Entry 3NSM (X-ray diffraction, 2.10 A resolution); this record covers chain A.

# Chain A
Name: N-acetylglucosaminidase
Organism: Ostrinia furnacalis
Notes: EC 3.2.1.52
UniProt: Q06GJ0 (Q06GJ0_9NEOP); residues 23-594 here = UniProt positions 23-594
Chain sequence (572 residues; numbered 23 to 594; the number before each row is that of its first residue):
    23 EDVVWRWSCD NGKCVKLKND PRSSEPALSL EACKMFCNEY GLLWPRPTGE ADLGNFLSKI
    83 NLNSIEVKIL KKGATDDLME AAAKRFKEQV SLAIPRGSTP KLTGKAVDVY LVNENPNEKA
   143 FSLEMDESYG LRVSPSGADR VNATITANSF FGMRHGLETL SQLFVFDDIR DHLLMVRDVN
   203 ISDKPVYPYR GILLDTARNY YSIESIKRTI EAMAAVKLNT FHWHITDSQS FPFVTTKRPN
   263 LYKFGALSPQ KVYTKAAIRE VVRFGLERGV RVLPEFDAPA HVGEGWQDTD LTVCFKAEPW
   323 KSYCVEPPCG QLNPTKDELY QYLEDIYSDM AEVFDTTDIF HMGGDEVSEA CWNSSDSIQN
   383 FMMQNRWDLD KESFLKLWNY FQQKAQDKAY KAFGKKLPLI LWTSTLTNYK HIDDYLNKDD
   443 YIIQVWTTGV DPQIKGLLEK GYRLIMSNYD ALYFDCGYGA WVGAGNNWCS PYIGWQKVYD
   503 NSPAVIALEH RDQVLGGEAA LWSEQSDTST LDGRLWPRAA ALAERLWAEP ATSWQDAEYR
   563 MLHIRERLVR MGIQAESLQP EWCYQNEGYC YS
Disulfides: Cys-31/Cys-59, Cys-36/Cys-55, Cys-316/Cys-373, Cys-326/Cys-331, Cys-478/Cys-491, Cys-585/Cys-592
UniProt features mapped onto this chain:
  - active site (Charge relay system): Asp-249, His-303, Glu-368
  - site: Val-327 (Important determinant of glycosidic bond specificity), Glu-328 (Essential for chitooligosaccharide substrate binding), Trp-490 (Essential for chitooligosaccharide substrate binding)
  - glycosylation (N-linked (GlcNAc...) asparagine): Asn-164, Asn-375
  - mutagenesis: Val-327 (V327G: 5.3-fold decrease in Ki for PUGNAc inhibitor as a result of widened active pocket entrance ...), Glu-328 (E328A: 19% decrease in catalytic activity with 4MU-beta-GlcNAc as substrate. 8-fold increase in KM for GlcNAc-beta-1,4-GlcNAc. 42-fold increase in Ki for TMG-chitotriomycin inhibitor ...), His-433 (H433A: 1389-fold decrease in catalytic activity with 4MU-beta-GlcNAc as substrate), Trp-448 (W448A: 2-fold increase in KM, 927-fold decrease in kcat and a 1900-fold decrease in kcat/KM with 4MU-beta-GlcNAc as substrate ...), Trp-490 (W490A: 2,277-fold increase in Ki for TMG-chitotriomycin inhibitor. 13-fold increase in KM for GlcNAc-beta-1,4-GlcNAc ...)
Reported in the primary citation:
  - post-translational modification sites: Asn-164, Asn-375
  - contacts within the chain: Glu-368/Thr-427 (hydrogen bond), Thr-427/His-433 (hydrogen bond)
  - self-association interface (contacts with another copy of this molecule): Glu-23 to Glu-61, Tyr-264 to Lys-273, Cys-478 to Gly-496
  - mutagenesis - V327G, E328A, E328Q, W448A (1900-fold), W448F (1,000-fold): decreased catalytic activity
  - mutagenesis - W490A (13-fold): decreased binding to (GlcNAc)2
  - mutagenesis - W490A: decreased catalytic activity on 4MU-beta-GlcNAc

# In short
Curated annotation (UniProt) lists 3 active-site residues and 5 mutagenesis sites. The paper reports that
V327G, E328A and E328Q, among others, reduce catalytic activity; modification sites Asn-164 and Asn-375; 6
substitutions were tested in all.
Chain A is N-acetylglucosaminidase (Ostrinia furnacalis); the structure, Crystal Structure of insect
beta-N-acetyl-D-hexosaminidase OfHex1 from Ostrinia furnacalis, was determined by X-ray diffraction together
with 3NSN from the same study.
